PDB entry 4GVU | X-ray diffraction, 1.55 A resolution | chains A and B

Chain A:
Protein: Chymotrypsin-like elastase family member 1
Source organism: Sus scrofa
Notes: EC 3.4.21.36
Reference sequence: P00772 (CELA1_PIG); residues 16-255 here correspond to UniProt positions 27-266 (UniProt number = residue number + 11)
Sequence (240 residues; row label = number of the first residue in the row):
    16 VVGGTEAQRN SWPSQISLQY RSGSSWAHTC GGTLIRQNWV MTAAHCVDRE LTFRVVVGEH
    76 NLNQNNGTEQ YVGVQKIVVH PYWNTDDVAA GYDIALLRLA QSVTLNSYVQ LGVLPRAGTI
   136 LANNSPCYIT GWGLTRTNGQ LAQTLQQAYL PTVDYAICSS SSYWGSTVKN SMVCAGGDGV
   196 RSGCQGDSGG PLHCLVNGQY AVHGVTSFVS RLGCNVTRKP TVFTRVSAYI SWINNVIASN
Disulfides: Cys45-Cys61, Cys142-Cys209, Cys173-Cys189, Cys199-Cys229
Differences from the reference sequence: conflict Asn81 (Asp92 in P00772)
Ion coordination: Ca2+: Glu74, Asn76, Gln79, Glu84
From the paper describing this entry:
  - catalytic residues: Ser203

Chain B:
Protein: Lyngbyastatin 7
Sequence (8 residues; row label = number of the first residue in the row):
     1 XQTXXFXV
Glycans and other covalent adducts: covalent link Thr3-Val8
Modified / non-standard residues: 6NA (hexanoic acid) at position 1, DBU ((2Z)-2-aminobut-2-enoic acid) at position 4, GLJ (5,5-dihydroxy-L-norvaline) at position 5, YNM (N-methyl-L-tyrosine) at position 7

How chain A and chain B interact:
Pairs across the interface - 35 pairs, chain A then chain B:
  Thr44(A) - GLJ_5(B)
  Thr44(A) - Phe6(B)
  Cys45(A) - GLJ_5(B)
  His60(A) - Thr3(B)
  His60(A) - DBU_4(B)
  His60(A) - GLJ_5(B)
  His60(A) - Val8(B)
  Asp63(A) - Val8(B)
  Val103(A) - 6NA_1(B)
  Val103(A) - Thr3(B)
  Ala104(A) - 6NA_1(B)
  Leu156(A) - Phe6(B)  hydrophobic
  Trp179(A) - 6NA_1(B)
  Thr182(A) - 6NA_1(B)
  Cys199(A) - DBU_4(B)
  Gln200(A) - Gln2(B)
  Gln200(A) - DBU_4(B)
  Gln200(A) - GLJ_5(B)
  Gln200(A) - Phe6(B)
  Gly201(A) - DBU_4(B)  hydrogen bond (backbone-backbone)
  Gly201(A) - Phe6(B)
  Asp202(A) - DBU_4(B)
  Ser203(A) - DBU_4(B)  hydrogen bond (side chain-backbone)
  Ser203(A) - GLJ_5(B)  hydrogen bond (side chain-backbone)
  Ser222(A) - Thr3(B)
  Ser222(A) - DBU_4(B)  hydrogen bond (backbone-backbone)
  Phe223(A) - 6NA_1(B)
  Phe223(A) - Gln2(B)
  Phe223(A) - Thr3(B)
  Phe223(A) - DBU_4(B)
  Val224(A) - 6NA_1(B)
  Val224(A) - Gln2(B)  hydrogen bond (backbone-backbone)
  Val224(A) - DBU_4(B)
  Arg226(A) - 6NA_1(B)
  Arg226(A) - Gln2(B)
Interface residues without a listed pair, chain A (23 interface residues in all): His43, Asp108, Leu149, Thr221, Ser225
Interface residues without a listed pair, chain B (8 interface residues in all): YNM_7
From the paper, about this interface:
  - interface residues, chain A: Thr44(A), Val103(A), Gln200(A), Gly201(A), Ser203(A), Ser222(A), Ser225(A), Arg226(A)

In short:
23 residues of chain A face 8 of chain B across their interface, with 5 hydrogen bonds. Among the polar pairs
are Ser203(A)-DBU_4(B), Ser203(A)-GLJ_5(B) and Gly201(A)-DBU_4(B). Glu74(A), Asn76(A), Gln79(A) and Glu84(A)
form the Ca2+ site. From the paper: the catalytic residue Ser203(A); interface residues Thr44(A), Val103(A)
and Gln200(A) among others.
Chain A is Chymotrypsin-like elastase family member 1 (Sus scrofa) and chain B is Lyngbyastatin 7; the
structure, Lyngbyastatin 7-Porcine Pancreatic Elastase Co-crystal Structure, was determined by X-ray
diffraction.
